Entry 2GT7 (X-ray diffraction, 1.82 A resolution); this record covers chains A and B.

[Chain A (and B)]
Name: 3C-like proteinase
Source organism: SARS coronavirus
Notes: EC 3.4.22.-; chain B of this document is another copy of the same molecule, construct and numbering; everything in this record applies to it too
Reference sequence: P59641 (R1AB_CVHSA); residues 1-306 here correspond to UniProt positions 3241-3546 (UniProt number = residue number + 3240)
Chain sequence (306 residues; row label = number of the first residue in the row):
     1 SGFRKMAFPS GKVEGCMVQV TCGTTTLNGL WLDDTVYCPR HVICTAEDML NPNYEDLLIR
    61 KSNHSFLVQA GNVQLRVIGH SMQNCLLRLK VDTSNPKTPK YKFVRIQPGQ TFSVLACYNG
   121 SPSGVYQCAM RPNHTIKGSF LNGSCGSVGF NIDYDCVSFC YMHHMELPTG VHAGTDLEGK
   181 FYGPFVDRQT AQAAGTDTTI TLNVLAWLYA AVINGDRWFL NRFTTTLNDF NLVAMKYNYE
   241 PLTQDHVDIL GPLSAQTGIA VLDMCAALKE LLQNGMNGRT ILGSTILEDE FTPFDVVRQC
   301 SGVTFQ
Not modelled in the structure: 45-49, 306 (chain B: 303-306)
Reported in the primary citation:
  - contacts within the chain: Asp-33/Thr-98 (hydrogen bond), Trp-31/Asp-33 (hydrogen bond), Asp-33/Asn-95 (backbone contact), His-41/Cys-145, Asn-84/Glu-178 (hydrogen bond), Tyr-161/His-163 (hydrogen bond), Phe-140/His-163 (pi stacking), Glu-166/His-172 (hydrogen bond)
  - catalytic residues: His-41, Gly-143 to Cys-145
  - specificity-determining residues: His-163 (citing earlier work)
  - self-association interface (contacts with another copy of this molecule); pairs are residue here / residue on that copy: Ser-1/Gly-170 (hydrogen bond), Phe-140/Ser-1, Glu-166/Ser-1, His-172/Ser-1 (hydrogen bond)
  - conformationally variable residues (side-chain flip): Glu-166

[How chain A and chain B interact]
Residue-residue contacts (78):
  Ser-1(A) / Gly-138(B)
  Ser-1(A) / Ser-139(B)
  Ser-1(A) / Phe-140(B)  hydrogen bond (backbone-backbone)
  Ser-1(A) / Glu-166(B)  hydrogen bond
  Ser-1(A) / Gly-170(B)  hydrogen bond (side chain-backbone)
  Ser-1(A) / His-172(B)  hydrogen bond
  Gly-2(A) / Gly-138(B)
  Gly-2(A) / Ser-139(B)  hydrogen bond (backbone-side chain)
  Arg-4(A) / Tyr-126(B)
  Arg-4(A) / Gln-127(B)  hydrogen bond (side chain-backbone)
  Arg-4(A) / Cys-128(B)
  Arg-4(A) / Lys-137(B)  hydrogen bond (side chain-backbone)
  Arg-4(A) / Ser-139(B)
  Arg-4(A) / Glu-290(B)  salt bridge
  Lys-5(A) / Tyr-126(B)
  Met-6(A) / Val-125(B)
  Met-6(A) / Tyr-126(B)  hydrophobic
  Ala-7(A) / Gly-124(B)
  Ala-7(A) / Val-125(B)  hydrogen bond (backbone-backbone)
  Phe-8(A) / Val-125(B)
  Pro-9(A) / Ser-10(B)
  Pro-9(A) / Glu-14(B)
  Pro-9(A) / Pro-122(B)  hydrophobic
  Pro-9(A) / Ser-123(B)
  Pro-9(A) / Gly-124(B)
  Ser-10(A) / Pro-9(B)
  Ser-10(A) / Ser-10(B)  hydrogen bond (side chain-backbone)
  Ser-10(A) / Glu-14(B)  hydrogen bond (backbone-side chain)
  Gly-11(A) / Gly-11(B)
  Gly-11(A) / Glu-14(B)  hydrogen bond (backbone-side chain)
  Glu-14(A) / Pro-9(B)
  Glu-14(A) / Ser-10(B)  hydrogen bond (side chain-backbone)
  Glu-14(A) / Gly-11(B)  hydrogen bond (side chain-backbone)
  Leu-115(A) / Pro-9(B)  hydrophobic
  Pro-122(A) / Pro-9(B)  hydrophobic
  Ser-123(A) / Pro-9(B)
  Ser-123(A) / Arg-298(B)  hydrogen bond (backbone-side chain)
  Gly-124(A) / Met-6(B)
  Gly-124(A) / Ala-7(B)
  Gly-124(A) / Pro-9(B)
  Val-125(A) / Met-6(B)
  Val-125(A) / Ala-7(B)  hydrogen bond (backbone-backbone)
  Val-125(A) / Phe-8(B)
  Val-125(A) / Val-125(B)  hydrophobic
  Tyr-126(A) / Arg-4(B)
  Tyr-126(A) / Lys-5(B)
  Tyr-126(A) / Met-6(B)  hydrophobic
  Gln-127(A) / Arg-4(B)  hydrogen bond (backbone-side chain)
  Cys-128(A) / Arg-4(B)
  Lys-137(A) / Arg-4(B)  hydrogen bond (backbone-side chain)
  Gly-138(A) / Ser-1(B)
  Gly-138(A) / Gly-2(B)
  Ser-139(A) / Ser-1(B)
  Ser-139(A) / Gly-2(B)
  Ser-139(A) / Met-6(B)
  Ser-139(A) / Gln-299(B)  hydrogen bond
  Phe-140(A) / Ser-1(B)  hydrogen bond (backbone-backbone)
  Leu-141(A) / Gln-299(B)
  Leu-141(A) / Cys-300(B)
  Leu-141(A) / Ser-301(B)
  Glu-166(A) / Ser-1(B)  hydrogen bond (side chain-backbone)
  Gly-170(A) / Ser-1(B)
  His-172(A) / Ser-1(B)
  Thr-285(A) / Thr-285(B)
  Thr-285(A) / Ile-286(B)
  Ile-286(A) / Thr-285(B)
  Glu-290(A) / Arg-4(B)  salt bridge
  Gln-299(A) / Ser-139(B)  hydrogen bond
  Gln-299(A) / Leu-141(B)
  Gly-302(A) / Leu-141(B)
  Val-303(A) / Ser-123(B)  hydrogen bond (backbone-side chain)
  Thr-304(A) / Tyr-118(B)
  Thr-304(A) / Ser-121(B)  hydrogen bond
  Thr-304(A) / Pro-122(B)
  Thr-304(A) / Ser-123(B)
  Phe-305(A) / Ser-121(B)  hydrogen bond (backbone-side chain)
  Phe-305(A) / Pro-122(B)  hydrogen bond (backbone-backbone)
  Phe-305(A) / Ser-123(B)
Also at the interface, not in a pair above, chain A (39 interface residues in all): Phe-3, Lys-12, Ala-129, Cys-300
Also at the interface, not in a pair above, chain B (38 interface residues in all): Phe-3, Lys-12, Leu-115

[In short]
39 residues of chain A and 38 residues of chain B are in contact; the contacts include 25 hydrogen bonds and 2
salt bridges. Among the polar pairs are Arg-4(A)/Glu-290(B), Ser-1(A)/Glu-166(B) and Ser-1(A)/Gly-170(B). From
the paper: catalytic residues His-41(A) and Gly-143(A); the specificity determinant His-163(A).
Chain A and chain B are both 3C-like proteinase (SARS coronavirus); the structure, Crystal structure of SARS
coronavirus main peptidase at pH 6.0 in the space group P21, was determined by X-ray diffraction (same
publication as 2GT8 and 2GTB).
